7NJR - chains a and b of the 20 polymer chains in the assembly; structure by electron microscopy, 2.56 A resolution.

# Chain a
Molecule: ATP synthase subunit a
Source organism: Mycolicibacterium smegmatis (strain ATCC 700084 / mc(2)155)
Reference sequence: A0R206 (A0R206_MYCS2); residue numbers follow UniProt; this construct covers 1-252
Sequence (252 residues; each row starts with the number of its first residue):
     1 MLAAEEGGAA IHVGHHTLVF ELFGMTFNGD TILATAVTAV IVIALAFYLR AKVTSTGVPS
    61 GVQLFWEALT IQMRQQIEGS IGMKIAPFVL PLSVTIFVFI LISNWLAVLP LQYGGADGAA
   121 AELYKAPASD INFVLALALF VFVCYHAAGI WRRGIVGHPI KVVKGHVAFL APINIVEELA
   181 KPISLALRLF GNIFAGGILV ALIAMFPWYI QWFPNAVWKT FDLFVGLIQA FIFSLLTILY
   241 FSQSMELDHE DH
Disordered / not traced: 1-9, 248-252
From the paper describing this entry:
  - catalytic residues: His-12, His-15, His-16, Asp-30, Asn-104, Gln-112, Asp-117, Glu-122, Lys-125, His-146, Arg-153, Lys-161, His-166, Asn-174, Glu-177, Glu-178, Lys-181, Ser-184, Lys-219, Asp-222, Gln-229, Tyr-240 (proposed by the authors, not directly observed)

# Chain b
Molecule: ATP synthase subunit b
Source organism: Mycolicibacterium smegmatis (strain ATCC 700084 / mc(2)155)
Notes: engineered mutation(s): C-ter 10His tag
Reference sequence: A0R204 (ATPF_MYCS2); residues 1-170 here = UniProt positions 1-170
Sequence (180 residues; each row starts with the number of its first residue):
     1 MGEFSATILA ASQAAEEGGG GSNFLIPNGT FFAVLIIFLI VLGVISKWVV PPISKVLAER
    61 EAMLAKTAAD NRKSAEQVAA AQADYEKEMA EARAQASALR DEARAAGRSV VDEKRAQASG
   121 EVAQTLTQAD QQLSAQGDQV RSGLESSVDG LSAKLASRIL GVDVNSGGTQ HHHHHHHHHH
Disordered / not traced: 1-21, 167-180
Sequence notes: expression tag (171-180)

# Chain a / chain b interface
Pairs across the interface (55; chain a residue first):
  Val-13(a) with Phe-24(b), hydrophobic
  His-15(a) with Ser-22(b)
  Thr-26(a) with Asn-28(b), hydrogen bond (backbone-side chain); Gly-29(b), hydrogen bond (backbone-backbone); Thr-30(b)
  Phe-27(a) with Gly-29(b); Thr-30(b)
  Asn-28(a) with Asn-28(b), hydrogen bond; Thr-30(b), hydrogen bond (backbone-side chain)
  Thr-31(a) with Thr-30(b); Val-34(b)
  Ile-32(a) with Thr-30(b); Ala-33(b), hydrophobic
  Thr-35(a) with Val-34(b); Ile-37(b)
  Ala-39(a) with Ile-37(b), hydrophobic; Val-41(b), hydrophobic
  Val-42(a) with Val-41(b), hydrophobic
  Ile-43(a) with Val-44(b), hydrophobic
  Ala-46(a) with Val-49(b), hydrophobic
  Phe-47(a) with Trp-48(b), hydrophobic
  Leu-49(a) with Val-49(b), hydrophobic; Ile-53(b), hydrophobic
  Arg-50(a) with Trp-48(b)
  Ser-55(a) with Glu-59(b), hydrogen bond
  Gln-63(a) with Val-56(b)
  Trp-66(a) with Ile-45(b), hydrophobic; Val-49(b), hydrophobic; Ile-53(b), hydrophobic
  Glu-67(a) with Ile-53(b); Arg-60(b), salt bridge
  Thr-70(a) with Ile-53(b)
  Ile-71(a) with Leu-57(b), hydrophobic
  Pro-91(a) with Ser-46(b); Val-50(b), hydrophobic
  Leu-92(a) with Leu-42(b), hydrophobic
  Thr-95(a) with Val-41(b); Leu-42(b); Ile-45(b)
  Ile-96(a) with Phe-38(b), hydrophobic
  Phe-99(a) with Phe-38(b), hydrophobic
  Ile-131(a) with Phe-24(b); Leu-25(b); Ile-26(b)
  Asn-132(a) with Pro-27(b); Asn-28(b), hydrogen bond (side chain-backbone); Thr-30(b); Phe-31(b)
  Phe-133(a) with Val-34(b), hydrophobic
  Leu-135(a) with Pro-27(b), hydrophobic; Phe-31(b)
  Ala-136(a) with Phe-31(b), hydrophobic
  Leu-139(a) with Phe-31(b), hydrophobic
  Phe-140(a) with Phe-38(b), hydrophobic; Leu-39(b), hydrophobic
Also at the interface, not in a pair above, chain a (40 interface residues in all): Met-25, Ala-36, Leu-90, Val-94, Leu-137, Phe-190, Phe-194
Also at the interface, not in a pair above, chain b (28 interface residues in all): Leu-35

# In short
40 residues of chain a face 28 of chain b across their interface, with 6 hydrogen bonds and 1 salt bridge.
Among the polar pairs are Glu-67(a)/Arg-60(b), Thr-26(a)/Asn-28(b) and Asn-28(a)/Asn-28(b). From the paper:
catalytic residues His-12(a), His-15(a) and His-16(a) among others.
Chain a is ATP synthase subunit a and chain b is ATP synthase subunit b, both from Mycolicibacterium smegmatis
(strain ATCC 700084 / mc(2)155); the structure, Mycobacterium smegmatis ATP synthase state 3b, was determined
by electron microscopy (same publication as 7NJK, 7NJL, 7NJM, 7NJN, 7NJO, 7NJP and 20 further entries).
